Entry 7KT0 (X-ray diffraction, 1.36 A resolution); this record covers chains A and D of the 4 polymer chains in the assembly.

# Chain A
Name: DNA-directed DNA/RNA polymerase mu
From: Homo sapiens
Notes: EC 2.7.7.7
Reference sequence: Q9NP87 (DPOLM_HUMAN); residue numbers follow UniProt; this construct covers 127-397, 410-494
Sequence (356 residues; each row starts with the number of its first residue; note: 12 numbers in that range are skipped by the numbering (no residue carries them; nothing is unmodelled there)):
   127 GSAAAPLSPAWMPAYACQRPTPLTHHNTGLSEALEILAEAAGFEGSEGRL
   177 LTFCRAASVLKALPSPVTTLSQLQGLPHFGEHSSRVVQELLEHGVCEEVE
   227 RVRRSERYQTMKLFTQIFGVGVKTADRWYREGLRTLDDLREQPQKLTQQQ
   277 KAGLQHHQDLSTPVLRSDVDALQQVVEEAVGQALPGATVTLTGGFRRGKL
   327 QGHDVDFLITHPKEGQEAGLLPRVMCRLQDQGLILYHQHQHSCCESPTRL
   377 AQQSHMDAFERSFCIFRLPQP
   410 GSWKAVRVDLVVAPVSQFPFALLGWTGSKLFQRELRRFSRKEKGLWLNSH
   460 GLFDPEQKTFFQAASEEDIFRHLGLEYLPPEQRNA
Disordered / not traced: 127-136, 367-383
Differences from the reference sequence: conflict Ser-128 (Pro in Q9NP87), Ala-129 (Arg in Q9NP87), Ala-130 (Lys in Q9NP87), Ala-131 (Gly in Q9NP87), Gly-410 (Pro in Q9NP87)
Glycans and other covalent adducts: 2,3-dihydroxy-1,4-dithiobutane (DTT) linked to Cys-180
Metal / ion sites: Na+: Thr-241, Ile-243, Val-246 (shared with 1 residue of chain P); Mg2+ site 1: Asp-330, Asp-332, Asp-418 (together with 2'-deoxyguanosine-5'-triphosphate); Mg2+ site 2: Asp-330, Asp-332 (together with 2'-deoxyguanosine-5'-triphosphate)
Residues lining bound ligands: 2'-deoxyguanosine-5'-triphosphate (DGT): Gly-319, Gly-320, Arg-323, Lys-325, Gly-328, His-329, Asp-330, Asp-332, Asp-418, Trp-434
Curated features (UniProtKB/Swiss-Prot):
  - region: Arg-323 to Asp-332 (Involved in ssDNA binding)
  - binding site (Mg(2+)): Asp-330, Asp-332, Asp-418
  - site: Gly-433 (Responsible for the low discrimination between dNTP and rNTP)
Reported in the primary citation:
  - mutagenesis - K438D (37- and 23-fold): decreased catalytic activity on 2'-deoxyguanosine-5'-triphosphate
  - mutagenesis - K438D: unchanged catalytic activity on presence of Mn2+
  - mutagenesis - R445A: increased catalytic activity on dGTP misinsertion
  - mutagenesis - K438D: decreased catalytic activity on Mg2+-dependent dGTP:At
  - mutagenesis - K438D (23-fold): decreased catalytic activity on :Ct insertion

# Chain D
Molecule: 4-nt DNA strand
Sequence (4 nucleotides; numbered 1 to 4; the number before each row is that of its first residue):
     1 GCCG

# How chain A and chain D interact
Residue-residue contacts - 15 pairs, chain A then chain D:
  Ala-140(A) with DG4(D), phosphate contact
  Gly-174(A) with DG1(D), hydrogen bond to the base
  Arg-175(A) with DG1(D), salt bridge to the phosphate
  Thr-178(A) with DG1(D), hydrogen bond to the base; DC2(D), sugar contact
  Phe-179(A) with DG1(D), sugar contact
  Pro-203(A) with DC3(D), phosphate contact
  His-204(A) with DC2(D), sugar contact; DC3(D), hydrogen bond to the phosphate
  Gly-206(A) with DC2(D), hydrogen bond to the phosphate
  Glu-207(A) with DC2(D), hydrogen bond to the phosphate
  His-208(A) with DG1(D), salt bridge to the phosphate; DC2(D), hydrogen bond to the phosphate
  Ser-209(A) with DG1(D), phosphate contact; DC2(D), hydrogen bond to the phosphate
Also at the interface, not in a pair above, chain A (14 interface residues in all): Arg-181, Leu-202, Phe-205

# Summary
14 residues of chain A and 4 residues of chain D are in contact; the contacts include 7 hydrogen bonds and 2
salt bridges. Polar contacts include Gly-174(A)/DG1(D), Thr-178(A)/DG1(D) and His-204(A)/DC3(D). The paper
reports that K438D of chain A reduces catalytic activity on 2'-deoxyguanosine-5'-triphosphate; R445A of chain
A increases catalytic activity on dGTP misinsertion.
Chain A is DNA-directed DNA/RNA polymerase mu (Homo sapiens) and chain D is a 4-nt DNA strand; the structure,
DNA Polymerase Mu, dGTP:At Ground State Ternary Complex, 50 mM Mg2+ (60min), was determined by X-ray
diffraction (same publication as 7KSS, 7KST, 7KSU, 7KSV, 7KSW, 7KSX and 25 further entries).
